PDB entry 5JEA | X-ray diffraction, 2.65 A resolution | chains C and I of the 12 polymer chains in the assembly

[Chain C]
Name: Exosome complex component RRP43
Organism: Saccharomyces cerevisiae (strain ATCC 204508 / S288c)
Reference sequence: P25359 (RRP43_YEAST); numbering as in UniProt (aligned over 1-394)
Amino-acid sequence (394 residues; each row starts with the number of its first residue):
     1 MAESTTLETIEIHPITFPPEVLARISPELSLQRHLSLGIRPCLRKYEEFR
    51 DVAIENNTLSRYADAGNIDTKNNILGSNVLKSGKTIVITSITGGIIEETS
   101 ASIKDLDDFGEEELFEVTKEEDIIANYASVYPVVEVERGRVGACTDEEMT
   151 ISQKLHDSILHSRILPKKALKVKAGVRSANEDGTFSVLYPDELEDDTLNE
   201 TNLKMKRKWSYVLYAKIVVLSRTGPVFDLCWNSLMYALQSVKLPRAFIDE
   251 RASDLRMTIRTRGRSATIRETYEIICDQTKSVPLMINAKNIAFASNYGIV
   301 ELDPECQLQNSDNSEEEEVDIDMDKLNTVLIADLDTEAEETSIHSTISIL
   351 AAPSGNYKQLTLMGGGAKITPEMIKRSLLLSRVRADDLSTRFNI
Disordered / not traced: 1-13, 101-120, 192-205, 250-268, 312-324, 394
Construct notes: conflict Ser102 (Ala in P25359), Met363 (Val in P25359)
Reported in the primary citation:
  - conformationally variable residues (order/disorder transition): Glu250 to Glu270
  - mutagenesis - L37D/I39D/L43D: unchanged binding to Superkiller protein 7, Endolysin

[Chain I]
Name: Exosome complex component CSL4
Organism: Saccharomyces cerevisiae (strain ATCC 204508 / S288c)
Reference sequence: P53859 (CSL4_YEAST); numbering as in UniProt (aligned over 1-292)
Amino-acid sequence (295 residues; each row starts with the number of its first residue; numbers below 1 keep their minus sign (Gly-2 is residue -2)):
    -2 GPHMACNFQFPEIAYPGKLICPQYGTENKDGEDIIFNYVPGPGTKLIQYE
    48 HNGRTLEAITATLVGTVRCEEEKKTDQEEEREGTDQSTEEEKSVDASPND
    98 VTRRTVKNILVSVLPGTEKGRKTNKYANNDFANNLPKEGDIVLTRVTRLS
   148 LQRANVEILAVEDKPSPIDSGIGSNGSGIVAAGGGSGAATFSVSQASSDL
   198 GETFRGIIRSQDVRSTDRDRVKVIECFKPGDIVRAQVLSLGDGTNYYLTT
   248 ARNDLGVVFARAANGAGGLMYATDWQMMTSPVTGATEKRKCAKPF
Disordered / not traced: -2 to 4, 25-29, 71-102, 115-130
Construct notes: expression tag (-2 to 0)
Reported in the primary citation:
  - conformationally variable residues (loop rearrangement): Val158 to Thr200
  - mutagenesis - N250A/W272E/F292E: unchanged binding to Superkiller protein 7, Endolysin
  - mutagenesis - G253E: decreased binding to Superkiller protein 7, Endolysin (citing earlier work)

[Chain C / chain I interface]
Contacting residue pairs - 52 pairs, chain C then chain I:
  Pro14(C) with Phe292(I)
  Ile15(C) with Phe292(I)
  Phe17(C) with Leu140(I), hydrophobic; Phe256(I), hydrophobic
  Pro18(C) with Asp160(I)
  Glu20(C) with Asp160(I); Pro162(I)
  Val21(C) with Asp160(I); Lys161(I); Pro162(I)
  Arg24(C) with Leu156(I); Ser163(I); Pro164(I), hydrogen bond (side chain-backbone); Ile165(I), hydrogen bond (side chain-backbone); Ser167(I)
  Ile25(C) with Leu140(I), hydrophobic; Ile229(I), hydrophobic; Phe256(I), hydrophobic
  Ser26(C) with Phe256(I)
  Glu28(C) with Arg258(I), salt bridge
  Leu29(C) with Phe256(I), hydrophobic; Leu266(I), hydrophobic
  Arg138(C) with Asp166(I), salt bridge; Gly168(I); Ile169(I), hydrogen bond (side chain-backbone); Ser171(I); Leu197(I)
  Arg140(C) with Gly184(I), hydrogen bond (side chain-backbone); Phe188(I); Asp196(I), salt bridge; Leu197(I)
  Val141(C) with Phe188(I); Ser189(I); Gln192(I); Ala193(I), hydrophobic
  Ala143(C) with Thr187(I)
  Thr145(C) with Ser171(I)
  Asp146(C) with Ser171(I), hydrogen bond (backbone-backbone); Asn172(I); Gly182(I); Ser183(I), hydrogen bond
  Glu147(C) with Gly170(I); Ser171(I), hydrogen bond (backbone-backbone)
  Met149(C) with Ser183(I)
  Arg222(C) with Ile169(I), hydrogen bond (side chain-backbone); Gly170(I)
  Glu305(C) with Pro278(I); Val279(I)
  Glu337(C) with Ser167(I), hydrogen bond
  Glu340(C) with Ile169(I); Gly170(I)
  Thr341(C) with Ile169(I)
Other interface residues (no listed pair), chain C (30 interface residues in all): Thr16, Gly139, Gly142, Cys144, His344, Met363
Other interface residues (no listed pair), chain I (39 interface residues in all): Arg142, Ala157, Gly173, Ser174, Ile176, Ala185, Arg231

[In short]
Chain C and chain I form an interface of 30 and 39 residues respectively; the contacts include 9 hydrogen
bonds and 3 salt bridges. Among the polar pairs are Glu28(C)-Arg258(I), Arg138(C)-Asp166(I) and
Arg140(C)-Asp196(I). The paper reports that G253E of chain I reduces binding to Superkiller protein 7,
Endolysin; conformational variability at Glu250(C) and Val158(I); 3 substitutions were tested in all.
Chain C is Exosome complex component RRP43 and chain I is Exosome complex component CSL4, both from
Saccharomyces cerevisiae (strain ATCC 204508 / S288c); the structure, Structure of a cytoplasmic 11-subunit
RNA exosome complex including Ski7, bound to RNA, was determined by X-ray diffraction.
